PDB entry 6NUR | electron microscopy, 3.10 A resolution | chains A and B of the 4 polymer chains in the assembly

Chain A:
Molecule: NSP12
Organism: Human SARS coronavirus
Reference sequence: P0C6X7 (R1AB_CVHSA); the author numbering skips numbers that UniProt does not, so the offset changes along the chain: 1-895 = UniProt 4370-5264; 897-932 = UniProt 5265-5300
Amino-acid sequence (955 residues; row label = number of the first residue in the row; note: 1 number in that range is skipped by the numbering (no residue carries it; nothing is unmodelled there); numbers below 1 keep their minus sign (Met-1 is residue -1)):
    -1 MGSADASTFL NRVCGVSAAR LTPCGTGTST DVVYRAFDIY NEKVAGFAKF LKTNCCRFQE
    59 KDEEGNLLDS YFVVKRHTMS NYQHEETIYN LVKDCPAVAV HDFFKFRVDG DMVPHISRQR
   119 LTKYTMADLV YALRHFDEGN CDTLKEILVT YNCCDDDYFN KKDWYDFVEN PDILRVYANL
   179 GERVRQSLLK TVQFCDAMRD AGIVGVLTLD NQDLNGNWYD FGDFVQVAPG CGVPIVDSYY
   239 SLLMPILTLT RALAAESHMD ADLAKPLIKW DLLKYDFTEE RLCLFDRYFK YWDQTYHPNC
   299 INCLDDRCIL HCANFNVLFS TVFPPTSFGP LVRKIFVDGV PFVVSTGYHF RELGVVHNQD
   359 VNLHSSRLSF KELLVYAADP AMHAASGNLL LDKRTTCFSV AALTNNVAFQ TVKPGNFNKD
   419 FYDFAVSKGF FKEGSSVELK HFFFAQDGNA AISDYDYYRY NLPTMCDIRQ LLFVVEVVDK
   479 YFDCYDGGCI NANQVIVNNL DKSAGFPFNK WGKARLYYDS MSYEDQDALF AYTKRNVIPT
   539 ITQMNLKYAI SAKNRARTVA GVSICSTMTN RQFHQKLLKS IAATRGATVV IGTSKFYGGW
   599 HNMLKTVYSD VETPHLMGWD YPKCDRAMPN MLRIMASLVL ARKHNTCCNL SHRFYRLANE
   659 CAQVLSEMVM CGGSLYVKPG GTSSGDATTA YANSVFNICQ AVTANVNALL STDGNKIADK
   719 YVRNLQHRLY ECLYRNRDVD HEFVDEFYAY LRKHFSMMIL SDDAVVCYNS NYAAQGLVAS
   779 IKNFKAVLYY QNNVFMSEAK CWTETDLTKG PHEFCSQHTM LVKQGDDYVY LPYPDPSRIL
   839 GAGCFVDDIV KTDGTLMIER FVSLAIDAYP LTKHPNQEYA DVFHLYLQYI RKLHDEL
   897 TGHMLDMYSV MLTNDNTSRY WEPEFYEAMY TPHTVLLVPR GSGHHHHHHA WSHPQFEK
Not modelled in the structure: -1 to 116, 897-906, 921-954
Construct notes: expression tag (-1 to 0, 933-954)
UniProt features mapped onto this chain:
  - region: Thr582 to Pro620 (RdRp Palm N-ter)
  - active site: Ser759, Asp760, Asp761
  - binding site (Mn(2+)): Asn209, Asp218
  - binding site (Zn(2+)): His295, Cys301, Cys306, Cys310, Cys487, His642, Cys645, Cys646
Metal / ion sites: Zn2+ site 1: His295, Cys301, Cys310; Zn2+ site 2: Cys487, Cys645, Cys646
From the paper describing this entry:
  - Zn2+ coordination: His295, Cys301, Cys306, Cys310, Cys487, His642, Cys645, Cys646

Chain B:
Molecule: NSP8
Organism: Human SARS coronavirus
Reference sequence: P0C6U8 (R1A_CVHSA); residues 1-198 here correspond to UniProt positions 3920-4117 (UniProt number = residue number + 3919)
Amino-acid sequence (198 residues; each row starts with the number of its first residue):
     1 AIASEFSSLP SYAAYATAQE AYEQAVANGD SEVVLKKLKK SLNVAKSEFD RDAAMQRKLE
    61 KMADQAMTQM YKQARSEDKR AKVTSAMQTM LFTMLRKLDN DALNNIINNA RDGCVPLNII
   121 PLTTAAKLMV VVPDYGTYKN TCDGNTFTYA SALWEIQQVV DADSKIVQLS EINMDNSPNL
   181 AWPLIVTALR ANSAVKLQ
Not modelled in the structure: 1-76, 192-198
UniProt features mapped onto this chain:
  - site: Gln198 (Cleavage)
From the paper describing this entry:
  - conformationally variable residues (loop rearrangement): Leu98 to Ala126

Chain A / chain B interface:
Contacting residue pairs (104; chain A residue first):
  Leu270(A) with Pro116(B); Ile119(B)
  Leu271(A) with Ile106(B); Asn109(B); Ala110(B); Val115(B), hydrophobic; Pro116(B); Ile119(B), hydrophobic
  Tyr273(A) with Arg111(B), hydrogen bond; Asp112(B), hydrogen bond; Cys114(B); Pro116(B), hydrophobic
  Asp274(A) with Arg111(B), salt bridge
  Thr324(A) with Pro116(B); Asn118(B); Ile119(B)
  Phe326(A) with Asn118(B), hydrogen bond (backbone-side chain)
  Pro328(A) with Pro116(B); Leu117(B), hydrogen bond (backbone-backbone)
  Leu329(A) with Cys114(B), hydrophobic; Val115(B)
  Val330(A) with Gly113(B); Cys114(B); Val115(B), hydrogen bond (backbone-backbone); Leu117(B), hydrophobic; Ile120(B), hydrophobic
  Arg331(A) with Gly113(B); Cys114(B)
  Lys332(A) with Asn104(B), hydrogen bond
  Val338(A) with Leu95(B), hydrophobic
  Pro339(A) with Leu95(B); Asp99(B)
  Phe340(A) with Phe92(B), hydrophobic; Leu95(B), hydrophobic
  Val341(A) with Leu98(B), hydrophobic; Leu103(B), hydrophobic
  Phe368(A) with Arg80(B); Val83(B), hydrophobic; Thr84(B)
  Leu371(A) with Thr84(B); Met87(B); Gln88(B); Leu91(B), hydrophobic
  Leu372(A) with Met87(B)
  Ala375(A) with Met87(B), hydrophobic; Met90(B), hydrophobic
  Pro378(A) with Leu117(B)
  Ala379(A) with Leu117(B)
  Met380(A) with Leu91(B); Met94(B); Leu95(B), hydrophobic
  His381(A) with Met94(B)
  Ala382(A) with Pro121(B)
  Ala383(A) with Leu98(B); Ile120(B), hydrophobic; Thr124(B)
  Ser384(A) with Leu98(B)
  Gly385(A) with Ala125(B)
  Asn386(A) with Lys127(B); Met129(B)
  Leu387(A) with Pro121(B); Leu122(B), hydrophobic; Ala125(B); Lys127(B), hydrogen bond (backbone-backbone); Leu128(B); Met129(B), hydrogen bond (backbone-backbone); Tyr149(B), hydrophobic; Trp154(B), hydrophobic
  Leu388(A) with Met129(B)
  Leu389(A) with Leu128(B); Met129(B), hydrogen bond (backbone-backbone); Val130(B); Val131(B), hydrogen bond (backbone-backbone); Thr141(B); Tyr149(B), hydrophobic
  Asp390(A) with Val131(B)
  Lys391(A) with Val131(B), hydrogen bond (backbone-backbone); Pro133(B); Thr137(B); Thr141(B)
  Arg392(A) with Val131(B)
  Phe396(A) with Asn118(B)
  Val398(A) with Asn118(B); Pro121(B)
  Ala400(A) with Met129(B), hydrophobic
  Thr402(A) with Met129(B)
  Asn403(A) with Lys127(B); Met129(B)
  Val405(A) with Met129(B), hydrophobic; Val131(B), hydrophobic; Ile185(B), hydrophobic
  Phe407(A) with Pro183(B), hydrophobic
  Pro505(A) with Met90(B), hydrophobic
  Phe506(A) with Met87(B), hydrophobic
  Trp509(A) with Ala86(B); Met87(B), hydrophobic; Met90(B), hydrophobic
  Leu514(A) with Lys79(B); Val83(B), hydrophobic
  Tyr515(A) with Val83(B), hydrophobic
  Asp517(A) with Lys79(B), salt bridge
  Ser518(A) with Lys79(B); Arg80(B), hydrogen bond (side chain-backbone)
  Asp523(A) with Arg80(B), salt bridge
Other interface residues (no listed pair), chain A (57 interface residues in all): Lys272, Pro323, Ser325, Gly327, Tyr374, Ala399, Asn404, Met666
Other interface residues (no listed pair), chain B (48 interface residues in all): Ile107, Ala150, Ala162

Overview:
57 residues of chain A face 48 of chain B across their interface; the contacts include 12 hydrogen bonds and 3
salt bridges. Among the polar pairs are Asp274(A)-Arg111(B), Asp517(A)-Lys79(B) and Asp523(A)-Arg80(B). The
paper reports Zn2+ coordination by His295(A), Cys301(A) and Cys306(A) among others; conformational variability
at Leu98(B).
Chain A is NSP12 and chain B is NSP8, both from Human SARS coronavirus; the structure, SARS-Coronavirus NSP12
bound to NSP7 and NSP8 co-factors, was determined by electron microscopy together with 6NUS from the same
study.
